9KYW - chains A and L of the 3 polymer chains in the assembly; structure by electron microscopy, 6.70 A resolution (low resolution: residue-level contacts below are approximate; hydrogen-bond / salt-bridge calls are withheld).

# Chain A
Molecule: Scaffolding protein
From: Salmonella phage P22
UniProtKB: P26748 (VG08_BPP22); residues 1-303 here = UniProt positions 1-303
Chain sequence (303 residues; row label = number of the first residue in the row):
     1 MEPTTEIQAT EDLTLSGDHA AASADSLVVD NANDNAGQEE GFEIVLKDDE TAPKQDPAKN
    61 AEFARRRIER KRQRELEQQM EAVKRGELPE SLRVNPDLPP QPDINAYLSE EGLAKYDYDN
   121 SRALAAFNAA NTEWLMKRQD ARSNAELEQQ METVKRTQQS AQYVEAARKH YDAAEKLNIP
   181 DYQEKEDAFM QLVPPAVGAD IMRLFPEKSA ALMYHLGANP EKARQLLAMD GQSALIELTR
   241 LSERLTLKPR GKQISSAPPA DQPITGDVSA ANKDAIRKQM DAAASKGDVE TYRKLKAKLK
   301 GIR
Disordered / not traced: 1-70, 86-156
Sequence notes: conflict Arg138 (Ala in P26748), Glu146 (Val in P26748), Leu147 (Ala in P26748), Gln150 (Gly in P26748), Met151 (Arg in P26748), Glu152 (Lys in P26748), Val154 (Gln in P26748), Lys155 (Glu in P26748), Arg156 (Phe in P26748)

# Chain L
Molecule: Portal protein
From: Salmonella phage P22
UniProtKB: P26744 (PORTL_BPP22); residues 1-725 here = UniProt positions 1-725
Chain sequence (725 residues; numbered 1 to 725; the number before each row is that of its first residue):
     1 MADNENRLES ILSRFDADWT ASDEARREAK NDLFFSRVSQ WDDWLSQYTT LQYRGQFDVV
    61 RPVVRKLVSE MRQNPIDVLY RPKDGARPDA ADVLMGMYRT DMRHNTAKIA VNIAVREQIE
   121 AGVGAWRLVT DYEDQSPTSN NQVIRREPIH SACSHVIWDS NSKLMDKSDA RHCTVIHSMS
   181 QNGWEDFAEK YDLDADDIPS FQNPNDWVFP WLTQDTIQIA EFYEVVEKKE TAFIYQDPVT
   241 GEPVSYFKRD IKDVIDDLAD SGFIKIAERQ IKRRRVYKSI ITCTAVLKDK QLIAGEHIPI
   301 VPVFGEWGFV EDKEVYEGVV RLTKDGQRLR NMIMSFNADI VARTPKKKPF FWPEQIAGFE
   361 HMYDGNDDYP YYLLNRTDEN SGDLPTQPLA YYENPEVPQA NAYMLEAATS AVKEVATLGV
   421 DTEAVNGGQV AFDTVNQLNM RADLETYVFQ DNLATAMRRD GEIYQSIVND IYDVPRNVTI
   481 TLEDGSEKDV QLMAEVVDLA TGEKQVLNDI RGRYECYTDV GPSFQSMKQQ NRAEILELLG
   541 KTPQGTPEYQ LLLLQYFTLL DGKGVEMMRD YANKQLIQMG VKKPETPEEQ QWLVEAQQAK
   601 QGQQDPAMVQ AQGVLLQGQA ELAKAQNQTL SLQIDAAKVE AQNQLNAARI AEIFNNMDLS
   661 KQSEFREFLK TVASFQQDRS EDARANAELL LKGDEQTHKQ RMDIANILQS QRQNQPSGSV
   721 AETPQ
Disordered / not traced: 1-5, 198-216, 378-387, 419-442, 600-725

# Chain A / chain L interface
Contacting residue pairs (52):
  Leu177(A) - Leu499(L)
  Ile179(A) - Leu499(L)
  Ala211(A) - Leu499(L)
  Tyr214(A) - Leu499(L)
  Tyr214(A) - Ala500(L)
  His215(A) - Leu499(L)
  Arg244(A) - Lys504(L)
  Leu245(A) - Val497(L)
  Leu245(A) - Asp498(L)
  Leu245(A) - Leu499(L)
  Leu245(A) - Gly502(L)
  Leu245(A) - Lys504(L)
  Thr246(A) - Val497(L)
  Thr246(A) - Lys504(L)
  Pro249(A) - Glu495(L)
  Gln253(A) - Val474(L)
  Ile254(A) - Thr138(L)
  Ile254(A) - Asn140(L)
  Ile254(A) - Asn141(L)
  Ser255(A) - Asn140(L)
  Ser255(A) - Val474(L)
  Ser256(A) - Asp470(L)
  Ser256(A) - Asp473(L)
  Ser256(A) - Val474(L)
  Pro258(A) - Asn140(L)
  Pro259(A) - Gln142(L)
  Pro259(A) - Ile293(L)
  Pro259(A) - Ala294(L)
  Ala260(A) - Lys278(L)
  Ala260(A) - Leu292(L)
  Ala260(A) - Ile293(L)
  Ala260(A) - Ala294(L)
  Asp261(A) - Thr130(L)
  Asp261(A) - Asp131(L)
  Asp261(A) - Tyr132(L)
  Asp261(A) - Gln142(L)
  Gln262(A) - Tyr191(L)
  Pro263(A) - Tyr191(L)
  Ile264(A) - Glu147(L)
  Ile264(A) - His177(L)
  Ile264(A) - Glu221(L)
  Thr265(A) - His177(L)
  Thr265(A) - Phe187(L)
  Gly266(A) - His177(L)
  Gly266(A) - Ser178(L)
  Asp267(A) - Ser178(L)
  Asp267(A) - Met179(L)
  Asp267(A) - Ser180(L)
  Val268(A) - Ser178(L)
  Ser269(A) - Ser178(L)
  Ser269(A) - Met179(L)
  Ser269(A) - Ser180(L)
Other interface residues (no listed pair), chain A (28 interface residues in all): Ala257, Ala270, Lys273
Other interface residues (no listed pair), chain L (37 interface residues in all): Ser139, Val175, Gly183, Ile217, Gly295, Ile471, Pro475, Thr501
From the paper, about this interface:
  - interface residues, chain L: Met179(L), Phe187(L), Tyr191(L), Leu292(L), Val474(L), Glu495(L)

# Summary
28 residues of chain A face 37 of chain L across their interface. From the paper: interface residues
Met179(L), Phe187(L) and Tyr191(L) among others.
Here chain A is Scaffolding protein and chain L is Portal protein, both from Salmonella phage P22. Entry 9KYW
(The scaffold C-loop of phage P22) was determined by electron microscopy, deposited together with 9JG6, 9JGA,
9KYV, 9KYX and 9KYY.
